3JS1 - chains A and B; structure by X-ray diffraction, 1.81 A resolution.

Chain A (and B):
Name: Adipocyte fatty acid-binding protein
Source organism: Mus musculus
Notes: chain B of this document is another copy of the same molecule, construct and numbering; everything in this record applies to it too
UniProt: P04117 (FABP4_MOUSE); residues 1-131 here correspond to UniProt positions 2-132 (UniProt number = residue number + 1)
Amino-acid sequence (131 residues; numbered 1 to 131; the number before each row is that of its first residue):
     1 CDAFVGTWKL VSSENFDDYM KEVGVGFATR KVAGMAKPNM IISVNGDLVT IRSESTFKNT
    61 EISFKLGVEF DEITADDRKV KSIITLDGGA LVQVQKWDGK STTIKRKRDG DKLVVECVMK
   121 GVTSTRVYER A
Modified / non-standard residues: Cys117 (S-[(1S,2R)-2-hydroxy-1-(2-oxoethyl)heptyl]-L-cysteine; HNC)
UniProt features mapped onto this chain:
  - motif: Lys21 to Lys31 (Nuclear localization signal)
  - binding site (a fatty acid): Arg126 to Tyr128
  - modified residue: Cys1 (N-acetylcysteine), Ser12 (Phosphoserine), Tyr19 (Phosphotyrosine)
From the paper describing this entry:
  - conformationally variable residues (side-chain flip): Ala36, Lys37, Phe57
  - self-association interface (contacts with another copy of this molecule): Val44 to Ile73

How chain A and chain B interact:
Residue-residue contacts (22):
  Asn45(A) with Ile73(B); Asp77(B), hydrogen bond (side chain-backbone); Lys79(B)
  Asp47(A) with Lys79(B), salt bridge
  Leu48(A) with Asp71(B); Ile73(B), hydrophobic
  Arg52(A) with Lys58(B); Asn59(B), hydrogen bond (side chain-backbone)
  Glu54(A) with Asn59(B), hydrogen bond
  Lys58(A) with Arg52(B)
  Asn59(A) with Arg52(B); Glu54(B), hydrogen bond; Asn59(B)
  Glu61(A) with Glu61(B)
  Lys65(A) with Asp71(B)
  Asp71(A) with Leu48(B); Lys65(B), salt bridge
  Ile73(A) with Asn45(B); Leu48(B), hydrophobic
  Asp77(A) with Asn45(B), hydrogen bond (backbone-side chain)
  Lys79(A) with Asn45(B); Asp47(B), salt bridge
Other interface residues (no listed pair), chain A (15 interface residues in all): Thr50, Thr60
Other interface residues (no listed pair), chain B (15 interface residues in all): Thr50, Thr60

Summary:
The chain A/chain B interface involves 15 residues from each chain, with 5 hydrogen bonds and 3 salt bridges.
Among the polar pairs are Asp47(A)-Lys79(B), Asp71(A)-Lys65(B) and Asn45(A)-Asp77(B). From UniProt: 3 fatty
acid-binding residues on chain A. The paper reports conformational variability at Ala36(A), Lys37(A) and
Phe57(A); a self-association interface involving Val44(A).
Both chains are Adipocyte fatty acid-binding protein (Mus musculus). Entry 3JS1 (Crystal structure of
adipocyte fatty acid binding protein covalently modified with 4-hydroxy-2-nonenal) was determined by X-ray
diffraction (same publication as 3JSQ).
